6J2X - chains H and I of the 47 polymer chains in the assembly; structure by electron microscopy, 3.80 A resolution.

== Chain H ==
Name: 26S proteasome regulatory subunit 7 homolog
From: Saccharomyces cerevisiae S288c
UniProtKB: P33299 (PRS7_YEAST); numbering as in UniProt (aligned over 1-467)
Sequence (467 residues; each row starts with the number of its first residue):
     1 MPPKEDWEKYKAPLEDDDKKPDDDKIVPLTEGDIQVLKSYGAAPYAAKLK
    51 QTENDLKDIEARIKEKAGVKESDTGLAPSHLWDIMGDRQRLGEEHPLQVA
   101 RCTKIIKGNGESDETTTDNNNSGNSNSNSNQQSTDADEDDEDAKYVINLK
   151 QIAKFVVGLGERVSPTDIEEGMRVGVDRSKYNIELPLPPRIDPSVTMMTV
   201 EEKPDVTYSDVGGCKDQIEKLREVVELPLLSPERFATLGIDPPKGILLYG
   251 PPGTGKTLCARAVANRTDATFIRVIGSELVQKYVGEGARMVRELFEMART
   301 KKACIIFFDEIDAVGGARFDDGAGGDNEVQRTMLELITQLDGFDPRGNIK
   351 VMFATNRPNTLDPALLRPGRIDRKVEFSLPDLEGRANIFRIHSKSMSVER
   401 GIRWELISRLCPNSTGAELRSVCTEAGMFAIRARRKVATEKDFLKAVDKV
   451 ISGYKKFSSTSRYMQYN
Disordered / not traced: 1-76, 108-143
Swiss-Prot annotation at these positions:
  - binding site (ATP): Gly-250 to Thr-257
  - modified residue (Phosphoserine): Ser-164, Ser-231

== Chain I ==
Name: 26S protease regulatory subunit 4 homolog
From: Saccharomyces cerevisiae S288c
UniProtKB: P40327 (PRS4_YEAST); residue numbers follow UniProt; this construct covers 1-437
Sequence (437 residues; row label = number of the first residue in the row):
     1 MGQGVSSGQDKKKKKGSNQKPKYEPPVQSKFGRKKRKGGPATAEKLPNIY
    51 PSTRCKLKLLRMERIKDHLLLEEEFVSNSEILKPFEKKQEEEKKQLEEIR
   101 GNPLSIGTLEEIIDDDHAIVTSPTMPDYYVSILSFVDKELLEPGCSVLLH
   151 HKTMSIVGVLQDDADPMVSVMKMDKSPTESYSDIGGLESQIQEIKESVEL
   201 PLTHPELYEEMGIKPPKGVILYGAPGTGKTLLAKAVANQTSATFLRIVGS
   251 ELIQKYLGDGPRLCRQIFKVAGENAPSIVFIDEIDAIGTKRYDSNSGGER
   301 EIQRTMLELLNQLDGFDDRGDVKVIMATNKIETLDPALIRPGRIDRKILF
   351 ENPDLSTKKKILGIHTSKMNLSEDVNLETLVTTKDDLSGADIQAMCTEAG
   401 LLALRERRMQVTAEDFKQAKERVMKNKVEENLEGLYL
Disordered / not traced: 1-74, 437
Swiss-Prot annotation at these positions:
  - binding site (ATP): Gly-223 to Thr-230
  - lipidation: Gly-2 (N-myristoyl glycine)
  - cross-link (Glycyl lysine isopeptide (Lys-Gly)): Lys-234 (interchain with G-Cter in ubiquitin), Lys-255 (interchain with G-Cter in ubiquitin), Lys-290 (interchain with G-Cter in ubiquitin)
  - mutagenesis: Lys-229 (K229Q: 73% loss of ATPase activity)

== Interface between chain H and chain I ==
Pairs across the interface (97; chain H residue first):
  Ser-79(H) / Glu-92(I)  hydrogen bond
  Ser-79(H) / Ser-134(I)
  His-80(H) / Glu-92(I)  salt bridge
  Trp-82(H) / Leu-133(I)
  Trp-82(H) / Ser-134(I)
  Arg-90(H) / Ile-99(I)
  Arg-90(H) / Leu-133(I)
  Arg-90(H) / Thr-153(I)
  His-95(H) / His-117(I)
  His-95(H) / Tyr-129(I)
  His-95(H) / Val-130(I)
  His-95(H) / Ser-131(I)
  Pro-96(H) / Thr-153(I)
  Leu-97(H) / Asp-127(I)
  Leu-97(H) / Tyr-128(I)
  Leu-97(H) / Tyr-129(I)
  Gln-98(H) / Asp-127(I)  hydrogen bond (side chain-backbone)
  Gln-98(H) / Tyr-128(I)
  Val-99(H) / Asp-127(I)
  Val-99(H) / Tyr-129(I)  hydrophobic
  Lys-150(H) / Thr-121(I)  hydrogen bond
  Lys-150(H) / Met-125(I)
  Lys-150(H) / Pro-126(I)  hydrogen bond (side chain-backbone)
  Lys-150(H) / Asp-127(I)
  Gln-151(H) / Met-125(I)  hydrogen bond (side chain-backbone)
  Arg-178(H) / Tyr-128(I)  hydrogen bond
  Arg-178(H) / Met-154(I)
  Leu-185(H) / Tyr-129(I)  hydrophobic
  Leu-187(H) / Tyr-129(I)
  Ile-191(H) / Glu-111(I)
  Asp-192(H) / Glu-110(I)
  Met-198(H) / Glu-142(I)
  Pro-252(H) / Arg-340(I)
  Gly-253(H) / Arg-340(I)
  Thr-257(H) / Asp-314(I)  hydrogen bond
  Arg-261(H) / Gly-315(I)  hydrogen bond (side chain-backbone)
  Arg-261(H) / Asp-317(I)  salt bridge
  Arg-273(H) / Gly-315(I)
  Ile-275(H) / Arg-265(I)
  Ile-275(H) / Glu-308(I)
  Ile-275(H) / Asn-311(I)
  Ser-277(H) / Pro-261(I)
  Ser-277(H) / Arg-304(I)
  Ser-277(H) / Glu-308(I)  hydrogen bond
  Val-280(H) / Arg-304(I)
  Gln-281(H) / Leu-257(I)
  Gln-281(H) / Gly-258(I)
  Lys-282(H) / Leu-257(I)
  Lys-282(H) / Asp-259(I)
  Asp-309(H) / Asn-311(I)
  Glu-310(H) / Leu-307(I)
  Glu-310(H) / Asn-311(I)
  Asp-312(H) / Gln-303(I)
  Asp-312(H) / Leu-307(I)
  Ala-313(H) / Gln-303(I)
  Arg-318(H) / Arg-300(I)
  Asp-326(H) / Arg-300(I)  salt bridge
  Glu-328(H) / Leu-257(I)
  Val-329(H) / Arg-300(I)
  Val-329(H) / Arg-304(I)
  Asn-356(H) / Arg-340(I)
  Arg-357(H) / Gln-303(I)
  Arg-357(H) / Asp-335(I)  salt bridge
  Ser-395(H) / Gly-212(I)  hydrogen bond (side chain-backbone)
  Met-396(H) / Met-211(I)
  Met-396(H) / Gly-212(I)
  Met-396(H) / Ile-213(I)  hydrophobic
  Ala-417(H) / Pro-341(I)
  Ala-417(H) / Gly-342(I)
  Arg-420(H) / Lys-214(I)
  Ser-421(H) / Pro-341(I)  hydrogen bond (side chain-backbone)
  Ser-421(H) / Gly-342(I)
  Ser-421(H) / Asp-345(I)  hydrogen bond
  Cys-423(H) / Ile-213(I)
  Thr-424(H) / Ile-213(I)
  Thr-424(H) / Lys-214(I)
  Thr-424(H) / Asp-345(I)
  Glu-425(H) / Arg-346(I)  salt bridge
  Gly-427(H) / Ile-213(I)
  Met-428(H) / Glu-196(I)
  Met-428(H) / Tyr-208(I)
  Ile-431(H) / Glu-196(I)
  Ile-431(H) / Leu-200(I)  hydrophobic
  Arg-432(H) / Glu-193(I)  salt bridge
  Arg-432(H) / Glu-196(I)  salt bridge
  Arg-432(H) / Arg-346(I)
  Tyr-454(H) / Asp-345(I)  hydrogen bond (side chain-backbone)
  Tyr-454(H) / Lys-347(I)  hydrogen bond (backbone-side chain)
  Lys-456(H) / Leu-349(I)
  Phe-457(H) / Tyr-222(I)  hydrophobic
  Phe-457(H) / Ile-331(I)  hydrophobic
  Phe-457(H) / Glu-332(I)
  Ser-458(H) / Ile-331(I)
  Ser-458(H) / Pro-336(I)
  Ser-458(H) / Ile-339(I)
  Thr-460(H) / Pro-336(I)
  Thr-460(H) / Ala-337(I)
Other interface residues (no listed pair), chain H (61 interface residues in all): Asp-83, Ser-194, Met-197, Ser-397, Glu-418, Ala-430, Met-464
Other interface residues (no listed pair), chain I (61 interface residues in all): Lys-88, Ile-119, Thr-124, Pro-143, Gln-192, Leu-310, Arg-343

== In short ==
Chain H and chain I each contribute 61 residues to their interface; the contacts include 14 hydrogen bonds and
7 salt bridges. Among the polar pairs are His-80(H)/Glu-92(I), Arg-261(H)/Asp-317(I) and
Asp-326(H)/Arg-300(I).
Chain H is 26S proteasome regulatory subunit 7 homolog and chain I is 26S protease regulatory subunit 4
homolog, both from Saccharomyces cerevisiae S288c; the structure, Yeast proteasome in resting state (C1-a),
was determined by electron microscopy, deposited together with 6J2N, 6J30, 6J2C and 6J2Q.
